7WKK - chains b and g of the 30 polymer chains in the assembly; structure by electron microscopy, 4.20 A resolution (low resolution: residue-level contacts below are approximate; hydrogen-bond / salt-bridge calls are withheld).

Chain b:
Protein: Nup188 domain-containing protein
Source organism: Xenopus laevis
UniProt: A0A1L8F1N1 (A0A1L8F1N1_XENLA); residues 1-1739 here = UniProt positions 1-1739
Chain sequence (1739 residues; numbered 1 to 1739; the number before each row is that of its first residue):
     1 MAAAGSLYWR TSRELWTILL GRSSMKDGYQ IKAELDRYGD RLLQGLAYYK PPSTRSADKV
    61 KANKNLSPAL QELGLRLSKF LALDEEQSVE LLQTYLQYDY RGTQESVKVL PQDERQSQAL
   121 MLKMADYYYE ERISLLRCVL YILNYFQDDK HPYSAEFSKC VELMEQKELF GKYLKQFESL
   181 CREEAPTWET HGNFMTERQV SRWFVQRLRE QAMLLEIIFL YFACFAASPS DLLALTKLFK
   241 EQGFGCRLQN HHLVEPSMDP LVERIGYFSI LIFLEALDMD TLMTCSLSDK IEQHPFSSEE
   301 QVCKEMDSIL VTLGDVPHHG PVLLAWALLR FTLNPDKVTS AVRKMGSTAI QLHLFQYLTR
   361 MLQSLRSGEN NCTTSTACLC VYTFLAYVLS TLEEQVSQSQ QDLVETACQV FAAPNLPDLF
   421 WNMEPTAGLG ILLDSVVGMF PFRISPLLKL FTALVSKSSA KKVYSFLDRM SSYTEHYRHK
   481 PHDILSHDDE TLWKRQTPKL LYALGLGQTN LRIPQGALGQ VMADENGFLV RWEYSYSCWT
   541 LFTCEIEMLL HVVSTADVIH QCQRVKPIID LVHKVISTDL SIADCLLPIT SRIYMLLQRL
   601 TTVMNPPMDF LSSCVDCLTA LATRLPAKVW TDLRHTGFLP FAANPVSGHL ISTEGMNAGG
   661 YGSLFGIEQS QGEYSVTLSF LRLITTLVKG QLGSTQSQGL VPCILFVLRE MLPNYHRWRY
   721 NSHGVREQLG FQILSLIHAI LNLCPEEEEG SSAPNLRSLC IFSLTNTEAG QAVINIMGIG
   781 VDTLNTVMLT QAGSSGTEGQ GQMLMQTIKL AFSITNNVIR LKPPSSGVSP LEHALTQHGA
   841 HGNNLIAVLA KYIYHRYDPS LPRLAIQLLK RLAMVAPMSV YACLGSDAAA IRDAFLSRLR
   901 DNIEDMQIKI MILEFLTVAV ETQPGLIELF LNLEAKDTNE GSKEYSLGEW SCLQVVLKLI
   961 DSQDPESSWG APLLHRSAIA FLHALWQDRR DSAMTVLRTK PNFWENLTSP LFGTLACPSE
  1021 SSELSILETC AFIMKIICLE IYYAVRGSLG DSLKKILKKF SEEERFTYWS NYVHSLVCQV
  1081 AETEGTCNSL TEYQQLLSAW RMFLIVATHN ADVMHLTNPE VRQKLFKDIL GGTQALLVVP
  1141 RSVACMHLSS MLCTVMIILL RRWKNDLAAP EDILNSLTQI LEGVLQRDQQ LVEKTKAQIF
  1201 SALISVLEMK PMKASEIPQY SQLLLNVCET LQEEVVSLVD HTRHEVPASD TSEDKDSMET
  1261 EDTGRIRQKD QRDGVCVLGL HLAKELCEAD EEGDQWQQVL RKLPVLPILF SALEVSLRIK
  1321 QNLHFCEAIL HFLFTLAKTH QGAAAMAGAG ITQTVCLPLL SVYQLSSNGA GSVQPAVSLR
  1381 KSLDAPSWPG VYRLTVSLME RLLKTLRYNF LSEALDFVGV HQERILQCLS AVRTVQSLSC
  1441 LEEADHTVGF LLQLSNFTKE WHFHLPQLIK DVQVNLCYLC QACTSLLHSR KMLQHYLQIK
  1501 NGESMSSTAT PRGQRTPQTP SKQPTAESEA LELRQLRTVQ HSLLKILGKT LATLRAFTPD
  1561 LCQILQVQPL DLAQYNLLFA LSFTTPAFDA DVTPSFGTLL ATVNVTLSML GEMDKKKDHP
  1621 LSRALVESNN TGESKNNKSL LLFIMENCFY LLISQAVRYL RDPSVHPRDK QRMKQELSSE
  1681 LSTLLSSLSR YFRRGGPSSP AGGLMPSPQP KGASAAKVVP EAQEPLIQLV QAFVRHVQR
Disordered / not traced: 1-10, 638-658, 744-755, 823-829, 933-950, 962-968, 1045-1051, 1086-1087, 1142, 1168-1169, 1247-1267, 1365-1386, 1435-1436, 1490-1530, 1558-1594, 1618-1632, 1694-1724, 1739

Chain g:
Protein: Nup54
Source organism: Xenopus laevis
UniProt: K9ZTJ6 (K9ZTJ6_XENLA); residue numbers follow UniProt; this construct covers 1-535
Chain sequence (535 residues; numbered 1 to 535; the number before each row is that of its first residue):
     1 MAFNFGATTG TPANQGTTGF SLGTFTPKTT TSGFGFGTTT TTAPTGFGGG FGGFGATTTA
    61 STGPAFSFTT PANTTSGLFG ATQNKGFGFG TGFGSTTTST GLGTGLGTGL GFTGFNTSQQ
   121 QQQQSVLGAG LFNQSFQSTP QSNQLINTAS ALSAPTLLGD ERDAILAKWN QLQAFWGTGK
   181 GFFMNNTPPV EFTQENPFCR FKAVGFSYIP NNKDEDGLIS LIFNKKESDI RGQQQQLVES
   241 LHKVLGGHQT LTVNVEGVKT KADNQTEVII YVVERSPNGT SRRVGASALF SYFEQAHIKA
   301 NMQQLGVTGA MAQTELSPVQ IKQLIQNPLS GVDPIIWEQA KVDNPDPERL IPVPMIGFKE
   361 LLRRLEVQDQ MTKQHQSRLD IISEDIGELQ KNQTTTMAKI GQYKRKLMEL SHRVLQVLIK
   421 QEIQRKSGFA IQAEEEQLRV QLDTIQSELN APTQFKGRLN ELMSQIRMQN HFGAVRSEEK
   481 YYVDADLLRE IKQHLKQQQE GVSHLISIIK DNHEDIKLIE QGLNDNLHMR TGFLS
Disordered / not traced: 1-155, 188-318, 449-454, 475-487, 521-535

Chain b / chain g interface:
Pairs across the interface (10):
  Tyr881(b) - Gly457(g)
  Ala882(b) - Gly457(g)
  Glu928(b) - Ser464(g)
  Asp991(b) - Met468(g)
  Asp991(b) - His471(g)
  Asp991(b) - Phe472(g)
  Ser992(b) - Arg467(g)
  Ser992(b) - Met468(g)
  Ser992(b) - His471(g)
  Thr995(b) - His471(g)

Summary:
The chain b/chain g interface involves 6 residues from each chain.
Here chain b is Nup188 domain-containing protein and chain g is Nup54, both from Xenopus laevis. Entry 7WKK
(Cryo-EM structure of the IR subunit from X. laevis NPC) was determined by electron microscopy.
